3MJ6 - chain A; structure by X-ray diffraction, 2.19 A resolution.

# Chain A
Name: Junctional adhesion molecule-like
From: Mus musculus
Notes: fragment: extracellular domain
Reference sequence: Q80UL9 (JAML1_MOUSE); residues 1-260 here correspond to UniProt positions 21-280 (UniProt number = residue number + 20)
Amino-acid sequence (268 residues; each row starts with the number of its first residue; numbers below 1 keep their minus sign (Arg-1 is residue -1)):
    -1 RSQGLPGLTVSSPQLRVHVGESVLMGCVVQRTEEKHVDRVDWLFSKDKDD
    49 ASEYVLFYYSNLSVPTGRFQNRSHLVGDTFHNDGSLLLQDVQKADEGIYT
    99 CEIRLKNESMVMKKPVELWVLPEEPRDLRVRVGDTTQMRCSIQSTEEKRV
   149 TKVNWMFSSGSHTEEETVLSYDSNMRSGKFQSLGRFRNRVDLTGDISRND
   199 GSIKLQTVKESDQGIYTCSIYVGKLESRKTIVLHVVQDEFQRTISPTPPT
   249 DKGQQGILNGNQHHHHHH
Unresolved in the structure: -1 to 9, 237-266
Differences from the reference sequence: expression tag (-1 to 0, 261-266); engineered mutation Arg124 (Lys144 in Q80UL9), Gln211 (Arg231 in Q80UL9)
UniProt features mapped onto this chain:
  - glycosylation (N-linked (GlcNAc...) asparagine): Asn59, Asn69, Asn105
Disulfides: Cys25-Cys99, Cys138-Cys216
Glycans and other covalent adducts: N-acetylglucosamine (NAG) linked to Asn59, Asn69; glycan linked to Asn105
Bound ions: Na+: Val35, Tyr56, Asn59
Reported in the primary citation:
  - contacts within the chain: Arg14-Gln141 (hydrogen bond), Glu19-Ser139, Glu19-Glu122, Ser20-Ser225 (hydrogen bond), Leu22-Ile140 (hydrophobic contact), Asp81-Ser83 (hydrogen bond), Gln87-Glu224 (hydrogen bond), Gln87-Ser225 (hydrogen bond), Glu122-Arg137 (salt bridge), Asp81-Arg147 (salt bridge)
  - post-translational modification sites: Asn59, Asn69, Asn105

# Overview
N-acetylglucosamine is covalently linked to Asn59 and Asn69. The Na+ site is built by Val35, Tyr56 and Asn59.
The paper reports modification sites Asn59, Asn69 and Asn105; contacts within the chain involving Arg14,
Gln141 and Glu19 among others.
Chain A is Junctional adhesion molecule-like (Mus musculus); the structure, Crystal structure of the
gammadelta T cell costimulatory receptor Junctional Adhesion Molecule-Like Protein, JAML, was determined by
X-ray diffraction, deposited together with 3MJ7.
